9LC0 - chains I and S of the 24 polymer chains in the assembly; structure by electron microscopy, 3.20 A resolution.

== Chain I ==
Molecule: Non-contractile tail sheath
Organism: Enterobacteria phage N4
Reference sequence: A0MZE7 (NCTSP_BPN4); numbering as in UniProt (aligned over 1-1382)
Sequence (1382 residues; each row starts with the number of its first residue):
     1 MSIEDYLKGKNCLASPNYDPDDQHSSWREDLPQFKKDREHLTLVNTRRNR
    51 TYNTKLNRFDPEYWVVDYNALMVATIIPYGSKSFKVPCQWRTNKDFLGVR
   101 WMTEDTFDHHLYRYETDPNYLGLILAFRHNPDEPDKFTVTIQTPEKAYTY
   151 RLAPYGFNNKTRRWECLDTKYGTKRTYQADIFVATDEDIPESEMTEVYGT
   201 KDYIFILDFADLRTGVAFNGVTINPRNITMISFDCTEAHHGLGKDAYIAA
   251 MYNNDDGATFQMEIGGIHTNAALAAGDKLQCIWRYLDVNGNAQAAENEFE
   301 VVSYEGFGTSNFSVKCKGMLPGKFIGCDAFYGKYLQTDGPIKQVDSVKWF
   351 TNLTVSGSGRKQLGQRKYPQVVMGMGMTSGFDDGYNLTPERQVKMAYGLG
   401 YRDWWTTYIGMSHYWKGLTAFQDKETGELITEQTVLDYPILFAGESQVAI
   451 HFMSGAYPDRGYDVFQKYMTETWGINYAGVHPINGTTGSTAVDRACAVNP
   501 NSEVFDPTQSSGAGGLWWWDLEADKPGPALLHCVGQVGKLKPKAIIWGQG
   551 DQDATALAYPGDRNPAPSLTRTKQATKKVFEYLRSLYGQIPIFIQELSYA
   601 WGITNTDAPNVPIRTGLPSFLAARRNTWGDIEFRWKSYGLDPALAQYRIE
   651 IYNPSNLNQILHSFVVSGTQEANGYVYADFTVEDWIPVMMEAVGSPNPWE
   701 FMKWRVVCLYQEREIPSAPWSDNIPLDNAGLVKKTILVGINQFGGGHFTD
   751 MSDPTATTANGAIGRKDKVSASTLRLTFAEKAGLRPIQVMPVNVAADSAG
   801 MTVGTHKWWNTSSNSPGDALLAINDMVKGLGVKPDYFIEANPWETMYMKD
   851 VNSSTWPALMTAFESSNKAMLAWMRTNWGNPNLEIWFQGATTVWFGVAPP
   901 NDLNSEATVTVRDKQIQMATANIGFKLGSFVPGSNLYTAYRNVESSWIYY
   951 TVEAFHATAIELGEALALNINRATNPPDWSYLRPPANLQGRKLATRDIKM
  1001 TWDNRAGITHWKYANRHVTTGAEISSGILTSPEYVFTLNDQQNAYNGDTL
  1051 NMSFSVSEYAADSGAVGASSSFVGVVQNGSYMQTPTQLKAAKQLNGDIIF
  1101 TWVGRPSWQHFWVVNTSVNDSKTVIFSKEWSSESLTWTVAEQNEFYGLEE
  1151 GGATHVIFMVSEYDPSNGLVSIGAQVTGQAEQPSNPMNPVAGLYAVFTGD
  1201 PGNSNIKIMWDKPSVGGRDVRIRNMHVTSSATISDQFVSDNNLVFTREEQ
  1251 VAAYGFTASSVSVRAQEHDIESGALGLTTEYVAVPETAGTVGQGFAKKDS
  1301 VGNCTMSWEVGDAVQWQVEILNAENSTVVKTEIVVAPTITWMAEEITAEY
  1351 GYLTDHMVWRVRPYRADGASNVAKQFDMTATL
Not modelled in the structure: 1

== Chain S ==
Molecule: 30 kDa protein
Organism: Enterobacteria phage N4
Reference sequence: A0MZE9 (A0MZE9_BPN4); numbering as in UniProt (aligned over 1-236)
Sequence (236 residues; numbered 1 to 236; the number before each row is that of its first residue):
     1 MYYIEELFCRLANGVLNNTGIVTDDRGDIEDDSKPFIIVAANEALTRLHG
    51 RFNMRNNNVVVEMQEGRTNYPLLAKYAVQSYDPNEVKCPFIMDLAGEKFA
   101 EDVIRILEVYDDKGRRRPLNDRNNPCSLFTPRPNVLQNNAPKAWEVLNVM
   151 YQAKHPKLSTAEDGYNEIDIPDTLDPALDAYIAYRYYTSLNTPESSAKAA
   201 EYLSFYDSICREVVEYDLTSDTEVDTNTLFRKRGWR

== Interface between chain I and chain S ==
Residue-residue contacts - 23 pairs, chain I then chain S:
  S2(I) - V78(S)
  S2(I) - Q79(S)
  S2(I) - Y81(S)  hydrogen bond (side chain-backbone)
  I3(I) - V78(S)  hydrophobic
  I3(I) - L94(S)  hydrophobic
  D5(I) - Y81(S)
  Y6(I) - Y81(S)  hydrogen bond (backbone-side chain)
  Y6(I) - M92(S)
  N11(I) - K87(S)
  C12(I) - K87(S)
  L13(I) - Q64(S)
  L13(I) - C88(S)  hydrophobic
  S15(I) - K87(S)
  S26(I) - R67(S)
  S26(I) - T68(S)
  S26(I) - N69(S)
  W27(I) - N69(S)
  W27(I) - P131(S)  hydrophobic
  W27(I) - R132(S)  hydrogen bond (backbone-side chain)
  E29(I) - P71(S)
  E29(I) - K75(S)  salt bridge
  E29(I) - Y76(S)  hydrogen bond
  R47(I) - E30(S)  salt bridge
Interface residues without a listed pair, chain I (14 interface residues in all): D30, N45
Interface residues without a listed pair, chain S (22 interface residues in all): D32, E65, L73, P83, P89

== Summary ==
Chain I and chain S form an interface of 14 and 22 residues respectively, with 4 hydrogen bonds and 2 salt
bridges. Polar contacts include E29(I)-K75(S), R47(I)-E30(S) and S2(I)-Y81(S).
Chain I is Non-contractile tail sheath and chain S is 30 kDa protein, both from Enterobacteria phage N4; the
structure, tail complex of mature phage N4, was determined by electron microscopy together with 9LBZ, 9LC1 and
9LD7 from the same study.
